Entry 5WSG (electron microscopy, 4.00 A resolution); this record covers chains R and N of the 45 polymer chains in the assembly.

# Chain R
Protein: Pre-mRNA-splicing factor CWC2
From: Saccharomyces cerevisiae (strain ATCC 204508 / S288c)
UniProt: Q12046 (CWC2_YEAST); residue numbers follow UniProt; this construct covers 1-339
Sequence (339 residues; row label = number of the first residue in the row):
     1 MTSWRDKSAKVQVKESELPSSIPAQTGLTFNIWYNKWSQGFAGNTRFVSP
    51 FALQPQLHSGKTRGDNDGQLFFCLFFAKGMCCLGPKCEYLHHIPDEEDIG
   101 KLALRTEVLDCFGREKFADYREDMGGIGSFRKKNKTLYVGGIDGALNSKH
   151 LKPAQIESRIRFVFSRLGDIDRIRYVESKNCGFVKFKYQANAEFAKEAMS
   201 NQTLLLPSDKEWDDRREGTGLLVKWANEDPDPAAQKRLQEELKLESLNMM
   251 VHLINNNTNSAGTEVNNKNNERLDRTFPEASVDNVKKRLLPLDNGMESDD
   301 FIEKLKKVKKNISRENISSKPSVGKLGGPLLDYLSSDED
Disordered / not traced: 262-339
Swiss-Prot annotation at these positions:
  - zinc finger: Asp67 to Pro94 (C3H1-type)
  - modified residue (Phosphoserine): Ser335, Ser336
  - mutagenesis: Cys73 (C73Y: Inhibits cell growth), Gly79 (G79D: No effect. Synthetic lethal when associated with CLF1 lacking a TPR domain), Cys87 (C87H: Inhibits cell growth), Phe186 (F186D: Inhibits cell growth)
Metal / ion sites: Zn2+: Cys73, Cys81, Cys87, His91

# Chain N
Molecule: 15-nt RNA strand
From: Saccharomyces cerevisiae S288c
Sequence (15 nucleotides; each row starts with the number of its first residue):
   100 GUAUGUAUUUAUUUU

# How chain R and chain N interact
Residue-residue contacts (27):
  Arg46(R) with A110(N), hydrogen bond to the base
  Asp123(R) with U112(N), base contact
  Met124(R) with U112(N), base contact
  Tyr138(R) with U111(N), hydrogen bond to the phosphate; U112(N), stacking on the base
  Gly140(R) with U111(N), phosphate contact
  Gly141(R) with A110(N), sugar contact; U111(N), hydrogen bond to the phosphate
  Arg174(R) with U113(N), hydrogen bond to the phosphate; U114(N), salt bridge to the phosphate
  Ser178(R) with U111(N), base contact
  Lys179(R) with U111(N), sugar contact; U112(N), sugar contact; U113(N), salt bridge to the phosphate
  Asn180(R) with U111(N), hydrogen bond to the base
  Phe183(R) with U112(N), sugar contact; U113(N), base contact
  Leu222(R) with A110(N), sugar contact
  Trp225(R) with U112(N), hydrogen bond to the base
  Ala226(R) with U112(N), base contact
  Asn227(R) with U112(N), hydrogen bond to the base; U113(N), base contact
  Glu228(R) with U113(N), base contact
  Asp229(R) with U113(N), hydrogen bond to the sugar
  Pro230(R) with U113(N), phosphate contact; U114(N), base contact
  Asp231(R) with U114(N), sugar contact
Also at the interface, not in a pair above, chain R (25 interface residues in all): Phe41, Thr136, Val176, Cys181, Thr219, Lys224
Also at the interface, not in a pair above, chain N (6 interface residues in all): U108

# Overview
The interface between chain R and chain N involves 25 residues on one side and 6 on the other; the contacts
include 8 hydrogen bonds, 2 salt bridges and 1 aromatic stacking contact. Polar pairs include
Arg46(R)-A110(N), Asn180(R)-U111(N) and Trp225(R)-U112(N).
Here chain R is Pre-mRNA-splicing factor CWC2 (Saccharomyces cerevisiae (strain ATCC 204508 / S288c)) and
chain N is a 15-nt RNA strand (Saccharomyces cerevisiae S288c). Entry 5WSG (Cryo-EM structure of the Catalytic
Step II spliceosome (C* complex) at 4.0 angstrom resolution) was determined by electron microscopy.
